Entry 6I3T (X-ray diffraction, 2.00 A resolution); this record covers chain A.

== Chain A ==
Protein: Neuroglobin
Source organism: Mus musculus
UniProtKB: Q9ER97 (NGB_MOUSE); residue numbers follow UniProt; this construct covers 1-150
Chain sequence (150 residues; row label = number of the first residue in the row):
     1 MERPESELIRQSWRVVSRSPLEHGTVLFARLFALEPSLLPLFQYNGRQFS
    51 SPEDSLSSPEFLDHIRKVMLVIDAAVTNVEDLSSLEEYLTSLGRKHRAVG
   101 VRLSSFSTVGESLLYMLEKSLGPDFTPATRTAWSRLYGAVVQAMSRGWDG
Not modelled in the structure: 1-2
Sequence notes: engineered mutation Ser-55 (Cys in Q9ER97), Ser-120 (Cys in Q9ER97)
Ion coordination: heme Fe near His-96 (its only coordinating residue here)
Residues lining bound ligands:
  - carbon monoxide (CMO): Phe-28, Phe-42, His-64, Val-68, His-96
  - heme (HEM): Leu-38, Leu-41, Phe-42, Tyr-44, His-64, Lys-67, Val-68, Val-71, Tyr-88, Leu-92, Lys-95, His-96, Val-99, Val-101, Arg-102, Ser-105, Phe-106, Val-109, Tyr-137, Val-140, Met-144
Reported in the primary citation:
  - binding site for carbon monoxide: Phe-28, Phe-42, His-64, Val-68

== Summary ==
Ligands of chain A: heme and carbon monoxide. From the paper: a binding site for carbon monoxide at Phe-28,
Phe-42 and His-64 among others.
Chain A is Neuroglobin (Mus musculus); the structure, Crystal structure of murine neuroglobin bound to CO at
40 K, was determined by X-ray diffraction, deposited together with 6I40, 5MJC and 5MJD.
